PDB entry 5HQP | X-ray diffraction, 2.60 A resolution | chains A and B of the 4 polymer chains in the assembly

Chain A (and B):
Protein: Peroxiredoxin-4
Source organism: Homo sapiens
Notes: EC 1.11.1.15; chain B of this document is another copy of the same molecule, construct and numbering; everything in this record applies to it too
Reference sequence: Q13162 (PRDX4_HUMAN); residues 38-271 here = UniProt positions 38-271
Amino-acid sequence (246 residues; row label = number of the first residue in the row):
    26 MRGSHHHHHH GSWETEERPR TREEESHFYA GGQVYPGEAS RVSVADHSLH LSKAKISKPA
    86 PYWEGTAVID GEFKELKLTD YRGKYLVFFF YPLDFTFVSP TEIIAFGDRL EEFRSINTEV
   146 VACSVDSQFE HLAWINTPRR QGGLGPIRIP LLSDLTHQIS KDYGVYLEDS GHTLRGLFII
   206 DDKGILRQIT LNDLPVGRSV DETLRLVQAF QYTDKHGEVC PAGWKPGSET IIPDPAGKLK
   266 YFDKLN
Not modelled in the structure: 26-75, 257-271 (chain B: 26-75, 251-271)
Construct notes: expression tag (26-37); engineered mutation S51 (Cys in Q13162), S124 (Cys in Q13162), E155 (Thr in Q13162)

Chain A / chain B interface:
Pairs across the interface (48):
  I81(A) - L216(B)
  V123(A) - C245(B)  hydrophobic
  V123(A) - W249(B)  hydrophobic
  T126(A) - W249(B)
  T126(A) - K250(B)  hydrogen bond (side chain-backbone)
  I129(A) - K250(B)
  R164(A) - K250(B)
  L199(A) - I81(B)  hydrophobic
  R212(A) - N217(B)
  Q213(A) - T215(B)
  Q213(A) - L216(B)  hydrogen bond (side chain-backbone)
  Q213(A) - N217(B)
  I214(A) - I214(B)
  I214(A) - T215(B)
  I214(A) - L216(B)  hydrogen bond (backbone-backbone)
  T215(A) - Q213(B)
  T215(A) - I214(B)
  L216(A) - I81(B)
  L216(A) - Q213(B)
  L216(A) - I214(B)  hydrogen bond (backbone-backbone)
  N217(A) - R212(B)
  N217(A) - Q213(B)  hydrogen bond
  D218(A) - I81(B)
  L219(A) - A234(B)  hydrophobic
  L219(A) - F235(B)  hydrophobic
  L219(A) - T238(B)
  V221(A) - W249(B)
  G222(A) - R230(B)
  G222(A) - L231(B)
  S224(A) - E227(B)
  S224(A) - R230(B)
  E227(A) - S224(B)
  E227(A) - E227(B)
  R230(A) - G222(B)
  R230(A) - S224(B)
  A234(A) - L219(B)  hydrophobic
  F235(A) - L219(B)  hydrophobic
  T238(A) - L219(B)
  C245(A) - V123(B)  hydrophobic
  W249(A) - V123(B)  hydrophobic
  W249(A) - T126(B)
  W249(A) - V221(B)  hydrophobic
  K250(A) - T126(B)
  P251(A) - I129(B)
  P251(A) - D133(B)
  P251(A) - R164(B)
  E254(A) - D226(B)
  T255(A) - T126(B)
Interface residues without a listed pair, chain A (31 interface residues in all): S82, R223, L231
Interface residues without a listed pair, chain B (31 interface residues in all): S82, S124, L199, D218, R223

In short:
The chain A/chain B interface involves 31 residues from each chain, with 5 hydrogen bonds. Among the polar
pairs are T126(A)-K250(B), Q213(A)-L216(B) and N217(A)-Q213(B).
Both chains are Peroxiredoxin-4 (Homo sapiens). Entry 5HQP (Crystal structure of the ERp44-peroxiredoxin 4
complex) was determined by X-ray diffraction.
